Entry 7MUW (electron microscopy, 4.60 A resolution (low resolution: residue-level contacts below are approximate; hydrogen-bond / salt-bridge calls are withheld)); this record covers chains BC and GH of the 205 polymer chains in the assembly.

Chain BC:
Protein: DotC
From: Legionella pneumophila
Reference sequence: O52184 (O52184_LEGPN); residue numbers follow UniProt; this construct covers 1-303
Chain sequence (303 residues; each row starts with the number of its first residue):
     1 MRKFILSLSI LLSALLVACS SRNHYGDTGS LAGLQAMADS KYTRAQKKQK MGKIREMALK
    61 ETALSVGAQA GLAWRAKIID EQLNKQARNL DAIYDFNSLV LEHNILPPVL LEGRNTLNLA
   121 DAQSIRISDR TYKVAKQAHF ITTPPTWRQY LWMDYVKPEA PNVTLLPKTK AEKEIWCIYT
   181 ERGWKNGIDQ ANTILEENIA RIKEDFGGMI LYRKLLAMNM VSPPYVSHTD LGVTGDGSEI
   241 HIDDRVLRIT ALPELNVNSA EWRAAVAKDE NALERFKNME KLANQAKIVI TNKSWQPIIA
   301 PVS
Not modelled in the structure: 1-25, 269-303
Reported in the primary citation:
  - post-translational modification sites: C19 (citing earlier work)

Chain GH:
Protein: Type IV secretion protein IcmK
From: Legionella pneumophila
Reference sequence: A0A2S6FBG9 (A0A2S6FBG9_LEGPN); residue numbers follow UniProt; this construct covers 1-361
Chain sequence (361 residues; each row starts with the number of its first residue):
     1 MMKKYDQLCK YCLVIGLTFS MSCSIYAADQ SDDAQQALQQ LRMLQQKLSQ NPSPDAQSGA
    61 GDGGDNAASD STQQPNQSGQ ANAPAANQTA TAGGDGQIIS QDDAEVIDKK AFKDMTRNLY
   121 PLNPEQVVKL KQIYETSEYA KAATPGTPPK PTATSQFVNL SPGSTPPVIR LSQGFVSSLV
   181 FLDSTGAPWP IAAYDLGDPS SFNIQWDKTS NTLMIQATKL YNYGNLAVRL RGLNTPVMLT
   241 LIPGQKAVDY RVDLRVQGYG PNAKSMPTEE GIPPSANDLL LHVLEGVPPP GSRRLVVSGG
   301 DARAWLSNEK MYVRTNLTIL SPGWLASMTS ADGTHAYEMQ KSPVLLVSWH GKVMQLKVEG
   361 L
Not modelled in the structure: 1-103

Chain BC / chain GH interface:
Pairs across the interface (37; chain BC residue first):
  L111(BC) - L281(GH)
  L111(BC) - H282(GH)
  E112(BC) - L281(GH)
  E112(BC) - A331(GH)
  G113(BC) - M328(GH)
  R114(BC) - M328(GH)
  R114(BC) - T329(GH)
  R114(BC) - S330(GH)
  R114(BC) - A331(GH)
  N115(BC) - S327(GH)
  N115(BC) - T329(GH)
  T116(BC) - A276(GH)
  T116(BC) - S327(GH)
  T116(BC) - M328(GH)
  L117(BC) - W324(GH)
  L117(BC) - A326(GH)
  L117(BC) - S327(GH)
  N118(BC) - P274(GH)
  N118(BC) - S275(GH)
  N118(BC) - L325(GH)
  L119(BC) - L325(GH)
  A120(BC) - P273(GH)
  S124(BC) - P273(GH)
  R126(BC) - I272(GH)
  R126(BC) - P273(GH)
  R126(BC) - P274(GH)
  R126(BC) - S275(GH)
  T131(BC) - M328(GH)
  K133(BC) - L281(GH)
  E197(BC) - P288(GH)
  E197(BC) - R294(GH)
  E197(BC) - W305(GH)
  A200(BC) - E285(GH)
  A200(BC) - G286(GH)
  K203(BC) - E285(GH)
  E204(BC) - E285(GH)
  E204(BC) - V287(GH)
Other interface residues (no listed pair), chain BC (20 interface residues in all): S128, T193
Other interface residues (no listed pair), chain GH (22 interface residues in all): D278

Overview:
20 residues of chain BC face 22 of chain GH across their interface. From the paper: a modification site at
C19(BC).
Chain BC is DotC and chain GH is Type IV secretion protein IcmK, both from Legionella pneumophila; the
structure, Reconstruction of the Legionella pneumophila Dot/Icm T4SS 3DVA Map 4, was determined by electron
microscopy, deposited together with 7MUC, 7MUD, 7MUE, 7MUQ, 7MUS, 7MUV and 7MUY.
